PDB entry 5Q12 | X-ray diffraction, 2.00 A resolution | chains A and B

== Chain A ==
Molecule: Bile acid receptor
Organism: Homo sapiens
UniProt: Q96RI1 (NR1H4_HUMAN); residues 248-476 here correspond to UniProt positions 258-486 (UniProt number = residue number + 10)
Chain sequence (233 residues; numbered 244 to 476; the number before each row is that of its first residue):
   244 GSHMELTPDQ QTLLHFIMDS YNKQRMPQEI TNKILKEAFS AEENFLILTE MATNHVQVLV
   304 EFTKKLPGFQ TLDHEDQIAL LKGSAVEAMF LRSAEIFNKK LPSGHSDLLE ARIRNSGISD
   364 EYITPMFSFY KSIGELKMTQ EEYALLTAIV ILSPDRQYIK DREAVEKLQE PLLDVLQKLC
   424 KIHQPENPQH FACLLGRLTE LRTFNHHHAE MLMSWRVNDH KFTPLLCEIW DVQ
Not modelled in the structure: 244-246, 475-476
Sequence notes: expression tag (244-247); conflict Ala281 (Glu291 in Q96RI1), Ala354 (Glu364 in Q96RI1)
Residues lining bound ligands: 9MA (2-(2,6-difluorophenyl)-N-(2,6-dimethylphenyl)-5-methylimidazo[1,2-a]pyridin-3-amine): Phe288, Leu291, Thr292, Met294, Ala295, His298, Met332, Phe333, Ser336, Ile356, Ile361, Met369, His451, Met454, Leu455, Trp458, Thr466, Leu469, Cys470
Curated features (UniProtKB/Swiss-Prot):
  - binding site (chenodeoxycholate): Arg335, Tyr365, Tyr373, His451
  - modified residue: Thr446 (Phosphothreonine)
  - cross-link: Lys279 (Glycyl lysine isopeptide (Lys-Gly) (interchain with G-Cter in SUMO1))

== Chain B ==
Molecule: Coactivator peptide src-1 HD3
UniProt: A8K1V4 (A8K1V4_HUMAN); residue numbers follow UniProt; this construct covers 744-757
Chain sequence (14 residues; each row starts with the number of its first residue):
   744 KDHQLLRYLL DKDE
Not modelled in the structure: 744-745, 757

== Interface between chain A and chain B ==
Pairs across the interface (21; chain A residue first):
  Val299(A) with Leu749(B), hydrophobic
  Val303(A) with Leu749(B), hydrophobic; Leu752(B); Leu753(B)
  Glu304(A) with Leu752(B)
  Lys307(A) with Leu752(B), hydrogen bond (side chain-backbone); Leu753(B); Lys755(B), hydrogen bond (side chain-backbone)
  Phe312(A) with Leu753(B), hydrophobic
  His317(A) with Arg750(B), hydrogen bond; Leu753(B); Asp754(B), salt bridge
  Glu318(A) with Arg750(B), salt bridge
  Gln320(A) with Leu753(B)
  Ile321(A) with Arg750(B); Leu753(B), hydrophobic
  Leu324(A) with Leu753(B), hydrophobic
  Lys325(A) with His746(B); Leu749(B)
  Leu468(A) with Leu748(B), hydrophobic
  Ile472(A) with Leu749(B), hydrophobic
Also at the interface, not in a pair above, chain A (14 interface residues in all): Gln300

== Overview ==
Chain A and chain B form an interface of 14 and 8 residues respectively, with 3 hydrogen bonds and 2 salt
bridges. Polar pairs include His317(A)-Asp754(B), Glu318(A)-Arg750(B) and Lys307(A)-Leu752(B). Ligands of
chain A: compound 9MA. Curated annotation (UniProt) lists 4 chenodeoxycholate-binding residues on chain A.
Here chain A is Bile acid receptor (Homo sapiens) and chain B is Coactivator peptide src-1 HD3. Entry 5Q12
(Ligand binding to FARNESOID-X-RECEPTOR) was determined by X-ray diffraction, deposited together with 5Q0I,
5Q0J, 5Q0K, 5Q0L, 5Q0M, 5Q0N and 30 further entries.
